PDB entry 4A3K | X-ray diffraction, 3.50 A resolution | chains A and F of the 15 polymer chains in the assembly

== Chain A ==
Molecule: DNA-directed RNA polymerase II subunit RPB1
Organism: Saccharomyces cerevisiae
Notes: EC 2.7.7.6
UniProt: P04050 (RPB1_YEAST); residues 1-1732 here = UniProt positions 1-1732
Amino-acid sequence (1732 residues; row label = number of the first residue in the row):
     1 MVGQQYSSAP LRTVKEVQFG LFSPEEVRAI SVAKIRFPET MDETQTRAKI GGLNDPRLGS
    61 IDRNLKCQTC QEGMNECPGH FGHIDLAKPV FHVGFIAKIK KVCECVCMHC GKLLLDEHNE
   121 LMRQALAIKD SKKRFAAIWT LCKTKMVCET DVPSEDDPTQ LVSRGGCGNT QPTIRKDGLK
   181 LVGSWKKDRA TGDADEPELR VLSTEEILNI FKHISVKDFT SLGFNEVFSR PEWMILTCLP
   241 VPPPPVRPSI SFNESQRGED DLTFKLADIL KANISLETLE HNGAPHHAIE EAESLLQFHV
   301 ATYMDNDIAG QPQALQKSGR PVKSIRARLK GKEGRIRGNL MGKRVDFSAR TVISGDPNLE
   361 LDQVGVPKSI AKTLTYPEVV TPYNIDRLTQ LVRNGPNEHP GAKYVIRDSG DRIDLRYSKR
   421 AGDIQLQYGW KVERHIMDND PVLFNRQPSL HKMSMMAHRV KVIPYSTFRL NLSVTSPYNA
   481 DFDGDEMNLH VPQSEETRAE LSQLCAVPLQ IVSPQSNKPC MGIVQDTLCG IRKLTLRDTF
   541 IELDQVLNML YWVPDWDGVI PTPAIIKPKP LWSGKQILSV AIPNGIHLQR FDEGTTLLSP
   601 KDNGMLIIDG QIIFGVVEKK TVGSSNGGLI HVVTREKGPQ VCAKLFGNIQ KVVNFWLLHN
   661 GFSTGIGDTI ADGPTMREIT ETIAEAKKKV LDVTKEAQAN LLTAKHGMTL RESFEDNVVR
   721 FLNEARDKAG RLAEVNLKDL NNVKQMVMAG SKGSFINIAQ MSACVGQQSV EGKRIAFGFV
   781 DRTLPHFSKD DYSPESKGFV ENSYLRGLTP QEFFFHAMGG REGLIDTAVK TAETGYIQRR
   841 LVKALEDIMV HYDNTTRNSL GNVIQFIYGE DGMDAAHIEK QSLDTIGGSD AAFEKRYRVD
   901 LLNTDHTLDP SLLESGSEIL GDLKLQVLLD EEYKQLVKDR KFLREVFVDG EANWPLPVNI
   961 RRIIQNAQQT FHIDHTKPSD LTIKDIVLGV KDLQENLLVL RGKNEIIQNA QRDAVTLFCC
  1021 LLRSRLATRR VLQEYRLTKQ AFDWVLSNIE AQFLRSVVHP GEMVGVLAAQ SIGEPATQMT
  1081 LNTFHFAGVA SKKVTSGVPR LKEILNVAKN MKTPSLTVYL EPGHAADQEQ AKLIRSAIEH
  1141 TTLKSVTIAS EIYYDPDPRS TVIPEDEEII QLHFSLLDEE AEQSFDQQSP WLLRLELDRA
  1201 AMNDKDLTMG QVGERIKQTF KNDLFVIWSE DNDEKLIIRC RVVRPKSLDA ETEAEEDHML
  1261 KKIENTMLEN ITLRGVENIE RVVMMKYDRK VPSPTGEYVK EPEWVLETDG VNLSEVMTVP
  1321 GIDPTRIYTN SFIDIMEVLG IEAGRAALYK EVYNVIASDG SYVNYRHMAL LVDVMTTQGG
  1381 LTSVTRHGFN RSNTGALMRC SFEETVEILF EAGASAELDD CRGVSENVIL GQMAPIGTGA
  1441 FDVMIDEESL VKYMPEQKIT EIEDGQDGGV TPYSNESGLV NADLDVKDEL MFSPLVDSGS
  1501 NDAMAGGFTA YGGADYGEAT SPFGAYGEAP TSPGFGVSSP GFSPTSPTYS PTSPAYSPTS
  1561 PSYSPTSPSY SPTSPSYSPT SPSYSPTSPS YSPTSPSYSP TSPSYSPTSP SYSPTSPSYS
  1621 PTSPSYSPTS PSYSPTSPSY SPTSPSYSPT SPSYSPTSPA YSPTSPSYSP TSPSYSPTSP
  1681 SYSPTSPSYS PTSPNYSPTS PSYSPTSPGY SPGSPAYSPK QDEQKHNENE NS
Unresolved in the structure: 1-2, 1081-1091, 1177-1186, 1244-1253, 1456-1732
Ion coordination: Zn2+ site 1: Cys67, Cys70, Cys77, His80; Zn2+ site 2: Cys107, Cys110, Cys148, Cys167; Mg2+: Asp481, Asp483, Asp485 (shared with 1 residue of chain P)
Swiss-Prot annotation at these positions:
  - region: Pro248 to Asp260 (Lid loop), Asn306 to Lys323 (Rudder loop), Pro810 to Glu822 (Bridging helix)
  - binding site (Zn(2+)): Cys67, Cys70, Cys77, His80, Cys107, Cys110, Cys148, Cys167
  - binding site (Mg(2+)): Asp481, Asp483, Asp485
  - modified residue: Thr1471 (Phosphothreonine)
  - cross-link (Glycyl lysine isopeptide (Lys-Gly)): Lys695 (interchain with G-Cter in ubiquitin), Lys1246 (interchain with G-Cter in ubiquitin), Lys1350 (interchain with G-Cter in ubiquitin)
  - natural variant: Ser1653 to Pro1659 (deletion: In strain: A364A)
  - mutagenesis: Lys1246 (K1246R: Impairs ubiquitination during transcription stress)
What the authors report for this chain:
  - mutagenesis - Q1078N, Q1078S: abolished growth (citing earlier work)

== Chain F ==
Molecule: DNA-directed RNA polymerases I, II, and III subunit rpabc 2
Organism: Saccharomyces cerevisiae
UniProt: P20435 (RPAB2_YEAST); numbering as in UniProt (aligned over 1-155)
Amino-acid sequence (155 residues; row label = number of the first residue in the row):
     1 MSDYEEAFND GNENFEDFDV EHFSDEETYE EKPQFKDGET TDANGKTIVT GGNGPEDFQQ
    61 HEQIRRKTLK EKAIPKDQRA TTPYMTKYER ARILGTRALQ ISMNAPVFVD LEGETDPLRI
   121 AMKELAEKKI PLVIRRYLPD GSFEDWSVEE LIVDL
Unresolved in the structure: 1-71
Swiss-Prot annotation at these positions:
  - region: Leu111 to Leu132 (Leucine-zipper)
  - modified residue: Ser24 (Phosphoserine)

== How chain A and chain F interact ==
Residue-residue contacts (78):
  Val379(A) - Ser102(F)
  Val380(A) - Asn104(F)  hydrogen bond (backbone-side chain)
  Thr381(A) - Ser102(F)
  Thr381(A) - Asn104(F)  hydrogen bond
  Pro382(A) - Asn104(F)
  Tyr383(A) - Ile101(F)
  Tyr383(A) - Val107(F)
  Tyr383(A) - Leu111(F)  hydrophobic
  Tyr383(A) - Thr115(F)
  Gly429(A) - Asn104(F)
  Ser494(A) - Leu99(F)
  Glu495(A) - Ala98(F)
  Glu495(A) - Leu99(F)
  Glu495(A) - Pro117(F)
  Glu496(A) - Gly95(F)
  Ala499(A) - Gly95(F)
  Gln503(A) - Arg90(F)  hydrogen bond
  Gln503(A) - Ala91(F)
  Leu504(A) - Lys87(F)
  Leu504(A) - Ala91(F)  hydrophobic
  His851(A) - Pro139(F)
  Tyr852(A) - Thr81(F)
  Tyr852(A) - Thr86(F)
  Tyr852(A) - Glu89(F)  hydrogen bond
  Tyr852(A) - Arg136(F)
  Tyr852(A) - Tyr137(F)
  Asp853(A) - Leu138(F)
  Asp853(A) - Pro139(F)
  Arg857(A) - Pro139(F)
  Asp874(A) - Lys87(F)  salt bridge
  Arg1001(A) - Ala80(F)
  Arg1001(A) - Thr81(F)
  Arg1001(A) - Thr82(F)
  Arg1001(A) - Pro83(F)
  Ala1051(A) - Asp154(F)
  Leu1054(A) - Tyr84(F)
  Arg1055(A) - Asp154(F)  salt bridge
  His1059(A) - Thr86(F)
  His1059(A) - Lys87(F)  hydrogen bond (side chain-backbone)
  His1059(A) - Leu155(F)
  Pro1060(A) - Thr86(F)
  Pro1060(A) - Tyr88(F)
  Gly1061(A) - Tyr88(F)
  Glu1062(A) - Lys87(F)  salt bridge
  Glu1062(A) - Tyr88(F)  hydrogen bond
  Gly1437(A) - Tyr88(F)
  Thr1438(A) - Tyr88(F)
  Thr1438(A) - Arg92(F)  hydrogen bond (backbone-side chain)
  Phe1441(A) - Tyr88(F)
  Phe1441(A) - Glu89(F)
  Phe1441(A) - Arg92(F)  hydrogen bond (backbone-side chain)
  Phe1441(A) - Ile134(F)  hydrophobic
  Phe1441(A) - Arg135(F)
  Asp1442(A) - Val133(F)
  Asp1442(A) - Ile134(F)
  Asp1442(A) - Arg135(F)  hydrogen bond (backbone-backbone)
  Asp1442(A) - Tyr137(F)  hydrogen bond
  Val1443(A) - Arg92(F)
  Val1443(A) - Leu132(F)  hydrophobic
  Val1443(A) - Val133(F)
  Met1444(A) - Leu132(F)
  Met1444(A) - Val133(F)  hydrogen bond (backbone-backbone)
  Met1444(A) - Arg135(F)
  Met1444(A) - Asp145(F)
  Ile1445(A) - Pro131(F)
  Ile1445(A) - Leu132(F)  hydrophobic
  Asp1446(A) - Pro131(F)  hydrogen bond (backbone-backbone)
  Asp1446(A) - Val133(F)
  Ser1449(A) - Pro131(F)
  Leu1450(A) - Phe108(F)  hydrophobic
  Leu1450(A) - Pro131(F)  hydrophobic
  Lys1452(A) - Glu149(F)  salt bridge
  Tyr1453(A) - Phe108(F)
  Tyr1453(A) - Lys128(F)  hydrogen bond (side chain-backbone)
  Tyr1453(A) - Lys129(F)
  Tyr1453(A) - Ile130(F)
  Tyr1453(A) - Pro131(F)
  Tyr1453(A) - Glu149(F)  hydrogen bond
Other interface residues (no listed pair), chain A (43 interface residues in all): Tyr428, Ser502, Gly1002, Arg1422, Gly1439, Ala1440
Other interface residues (no listed pair), chain F (45 interface residues in all): Met85, Leu94, Thr96, Ala105, Asp116, Leu118

== Overview ==
Chain A and chain F form an interface of 43 and 45 residues respectively, with 14 hydrogen bonds and 4 salt
bridges. Among the polar pairs are Asp874(A)-Lys87(F), Arg1055(A)-Asp154(F) and Glu1062(A)-Lys87(F). The paper
reports that Q1078N and Q1078S of chain A abolish growth.
Here chain A is DNA-directed RNA polymerase II subunit RPB1 and chain F is DNA-directed RNA polymerases I, II,
and III subunit rpabc 2, both from Saccharomyces cerevisiae. Entry 4A3K (RNA Polymerase II initial
transcribing complex with a 7nt DNA-RNA hybrid) was determined by X-ray diffraction together with 4A3B, 4A3C,
4A3D, 4A3E, 4A3F, 4A3G and 4 further entries from the same study.
